Entry 1SGF (X-ray diffraction, 3.15 A resolution); this record covers chains G and Z of the 6 polymer chains in the assembly.

# Chain G (and Z)
Molecule: Nerve growth factor
Organism: Mus musculus
Notes: EC 3.4.21.35; chain Z of this document is another copy of the same molecule, construct and numbering; everything in this record applies to it too
UniProtKB: P00756 (KLK3_MOUSE); the construct lacks a stretch of the UniProt sequence and is renumbered around it, so the offset changes along the chain: 16-36 = UniProt 25-45; 38-61 = UniProt 46-69; 63-75 = UniProt 70-82; 77-79 = UniProt 83-85; 6 more segments
Sequence (237 residues; numbered 16 to 246 plus 15 insertion-coded residues; 9 numbers in that range are skipped by the numbering (no residue carries them; nothing is unmodelled there); the number before each row is that of its first residue; a row labelled like 95A-95K holds insertion residues (95A, then the next letters in order)):
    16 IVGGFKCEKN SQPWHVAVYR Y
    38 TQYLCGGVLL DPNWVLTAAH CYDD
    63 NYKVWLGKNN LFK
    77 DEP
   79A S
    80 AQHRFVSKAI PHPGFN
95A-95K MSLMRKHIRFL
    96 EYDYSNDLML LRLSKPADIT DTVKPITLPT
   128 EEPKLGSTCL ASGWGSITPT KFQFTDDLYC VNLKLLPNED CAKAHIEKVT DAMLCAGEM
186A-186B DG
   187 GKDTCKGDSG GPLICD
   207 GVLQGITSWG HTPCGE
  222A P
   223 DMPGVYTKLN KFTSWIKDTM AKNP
Disordered / not traced: 95E-95I
Disulfides: Cys22-Cys157, Cys42-Cys58, Cys136-Cys201, Cys168-Cys182, Cys191-Cys220
Covalently attached groups: N-acetylglucosamine (NAG) linked to Asn95
Bound ions: Zn2+: His217, Glu222 (shared with 2 residues of chain A)
UniProt features mapped onto this chain:
  - active site (Charge relay system): His57, Asp102, Ser195
  - binding site (Zn(2+)): His217, Glu222
  - glycosylation: Asn95 (N-linked (GlcNAc...) asparagine)
What the authors report for this chain:
  - Zn2+ coordination: Glu222

# Chain G / chain Z interface
Residue-residue contacts (31):
  Tyr34(G) - Phe74(Z)  hydrophobic
  Arg35(G) - Phe149(Z)  hydrogen bond (side chain-backbone)
  Tyr36(G) - Phe74(Z)
  Tyr36(G) - Gln150(Z)  hydrogen bond
  Tyr36(G) - Phe151(Z)
  Thr38(G) - Tyr40(Z)
  Thr38(G) - Leu73(Z)
  Thr38(G) - Phe151(Z)
  Thr38(G) - Thr152(Z)  hydrogen bond (side chain-backbone)
  Gln39(G) - Phe151(Z)
  Tyr40(G) - Gln39(Z)
  Lys65(G) - Phe74(Z)
  Lys65(G) - Asp153(Z)  salt bridge
  Trp67(G) - Phe74(Z)
  Leu73(G) - Thr38(Z)
  Phe74(G) - Tyr34(Z)  hydrophobic
  Phe74(G) - Tyr36(Z)
  Phe74(G) - Lys65(Z)
  Phe74(G) - Trp67(Z)  hydrophobic
  Asp77(G) - Asp77(Z)
  Asp77(G) - Glu78(Z)  hydrogen bond (side chain-backbone)
  Asp77(G) - Pro79(Z)
  Glu78(G) - Asp77(Z)  hydrogen bond (backbone-side chain)
  Pro79(G) - Asp77(Z)
  His82(G) - Phe74(Z)
  Phe149(G) - Arg35(Z)  hydrogen bond (backbone-side chain)
  Gln150(G) - Tyr36(Z)  hydrogen bond
  Phe151(G) - Tyr36(Z)
  Phe151(G) - Thr38(Z)
  Thr152(G) - Thr38(Z)
  Asp153(G) - Lys65(Z)  salt bridge
Other interface residues (no listed pair), chain G (20 interface residues in all): Lys148
Other interface residues (no listed pair), chain Z (21 interface residues in all): Asp61, Lys75, His82

# Summary
20 residues of chain G face 21 of chain Z across their interface; the contacts include 7 hydrogen bonds and 2
salt bridges. Polar contacts include Lys65(G)-Asp153(Z), Arg35(G)-Phe149(Z) and Tyr36(G)-Gln150(Z).
N-acetylglucosamine is covalently linked to Asn95(G). From the paper: Zn2+ coordination by Glu222(G).
Chain G and chain Z are both Nerve growth factor (Mus musculus); the structure, Crystal structure of 7S ngf: A
complex of nerve growth factor with four binding proteins (serine ..., was determined by X-ray diffraction.
